7VZ4 - chains C and J of the 10 polymer chains in the assembly; structure by electron microscopy, 1.89 A resolution.

== Chain C ==
Molecule: Histone H2A type 1-B/E
Source organism: Homo sapiens
UniProt: P04908 (H2A1B_HUMAN); residues 1-129 here correspond to UniProt positions 2-130 (UniProt number = residue number + 1)
Sequence (133 residues; row label = number of the first residue in the row; numbers below 1 keep their minus sign (Gly-3 is residue -3)):
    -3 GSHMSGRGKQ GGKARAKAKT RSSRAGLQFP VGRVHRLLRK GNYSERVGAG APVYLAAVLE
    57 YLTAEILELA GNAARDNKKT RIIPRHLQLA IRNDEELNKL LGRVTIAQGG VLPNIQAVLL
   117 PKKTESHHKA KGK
Unresolved in the structure: -3 to 10, 118-129
Sequence notes: expression tag (-3 to 0)
Curated features (UniProtKB/Swiss-Prot):
  - modified residue: Ser1 (N-acetylserine), Arg3 (Citrulline), Lys5 (N6-(2-hydroxyisobutyryl)lysine), Lys9 (N6-(2-hydroxyisobutyryl)lysine), Lys13 (N6-(beta-hydroxybutyryl)lysine), Lys36 (N6-(2-hydroxyisobutyryl)lysine), Lys74 (N6-(2-hydroxyisobutyryl)lysine), Lys75 (N6-(2-hydroxyisobutyryl)lysine), Lys95 (N6-(2-hydroxyisobutyryl)lysine), Gln104 (N5-methylglutamine), Lys118 (N6-(2-hydroxyisobutyryl)lysine), Lys119 (N6-crotonyllysine), Thr120 (Phosphothreonine), Lys125 (N6-crotonyllysine)
  - cross-link (Glycyl lysine isopeptide (Lys-Gly)): Lys13 (interchain with G-Cter in ubiquitin), Lys15 (interchain with G-Cter in ubiquitin), Lys119 (interchain with G-Cter in ubiquitin)

== Chain J ==
Molecule: 145-nt DNA strand
Sequence (145 nucleotides; row label = number of the first residue in the row; numbers below 1 keep their minus sign (DA-72 is residue -72)):
   -72 ATCACAATCC CGGTGCCGAG GCCGCTCAAT TGGTCGTAGA CAGCTCTAGC ACCGCTTAAA
   -12 CGCACGTACG GATTCCGTAC GTGCGTTTAA GCGGTGCTAG AGCTGTCTAC GACCAATTGA
    48 GCGGCCTCGG CACCGGGATT GTGAT

== How chain C and chain J interact ==
Pairs across the interface - 16 pairs, chain C then chain J:
  Ala14(C) - DG46(J)  sugar contact
  Thr16(C) - DA47(J)  sugar contact
  Arg29(C) - DG48(J)  hydrogen bond to the phosphate
  Arg29(C) - DC49(J)  salt bridge to the phosphate
  Arg42(C) - DG38(J)  hydrogen bond to the base
  Arg42(C) - DA39(J)  phosphate contact
  Val43(C) - DG38(J)  sugar contact
  Val43(C) - DA39(J)  hydrogen bond to the phosphate
  Gly44(C) - DG38(J)  phosphate contact
  Ala45(C) - DG38(J)  hydrogen bond to the phosphate
  Lys75(C) - DC58(J)  phosphate contact
  Lys75(C) - DA59(J)  salt bridge to the phosphate
  Thr76(C) - DG57(J)  hydrogen bond to the phosphate
  Thr76(C) - DC58(J)  hydrogen bond to the phosphate
  Arg77(C) - DG57(J)  hydrogen bond to the sugar
  Arg77(C) - DC58(J)  hydrogen bond to the phosphate
Interface residues without a listed pair, chain C (14 interface residues in all): Arg11, Pro26, Arg35, Glu41
Interface residues without a listed pair, chain J (11 interface residues in all): DA42, DA43

== Overview ==
14 residues of chain C and 11 residues of chain J are in contact, with 8 hydrogen bonds and 2 salt bridges.
Polar contacts include Arg42(C)-DG38(J), Arg77(C)-DG57(J) and Arg29(C)-DG48(J).
Here chain C is Histone H2A type 1-B/E (Homo sapiens) and chain J is a 145-nt DNA strand. Entry 7VZ4 (Cryo-EM
structure of human nucleosome core particle composed of the Widom 601L DNA sequence) was determined by
electron microscopy.
